PDB entry 5MPD | electron microscopy, 4.10 A resolution (low resolution: residue-level contacts below are approximate; hydrogen-bond / salt-bridge calls are withheld) | chains V and U of the 13 polymer chains in the assembly

# Chain V
Name: Ubiquitin carboxyl-terminal hydrolase RPN11
Source organism: Saccharomyces cerevisiae (strain ATCC 204508 / S288c)
Notes: EC 3.4.19.12
UniProtKB: P43588 (RPN11_YEAST); residue numbers follow UniProt; this construct covers 1-306
Chain sequence (306 residues; row label = number of the first residue in the row):
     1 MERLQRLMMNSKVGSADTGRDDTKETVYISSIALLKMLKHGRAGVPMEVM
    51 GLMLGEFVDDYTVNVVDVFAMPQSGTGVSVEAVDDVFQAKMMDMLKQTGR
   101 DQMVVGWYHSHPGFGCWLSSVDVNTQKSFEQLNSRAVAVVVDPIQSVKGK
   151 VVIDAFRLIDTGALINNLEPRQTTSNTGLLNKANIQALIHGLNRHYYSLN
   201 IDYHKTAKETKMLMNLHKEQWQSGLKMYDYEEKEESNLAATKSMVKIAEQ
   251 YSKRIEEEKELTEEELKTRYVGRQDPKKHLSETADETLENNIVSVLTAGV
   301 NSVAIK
Unresolved in the structure: 1-17

# Chain U
Name: 26S proteasome regulatory subunit RPN8
Source organism: Saccharomyces cerevisiae (strain ATCC 204508 / S288c)
UniProtKB: Q08723 (RPN8_YEAST); residue numbers follow UniProt; this construct covers 1-338
Chain sequence (338 residues; each row starts with the number of its first residue):
     1 MSLQHEKVTIAPLVLLSALDHYERTQTKENKRCVGVILGDANSSTIRVTN
    51 SFALPFEEDEKNSDVWFLDHNYIENMNEMCKKINAKEKLIGWYHSGPKLR
   101 ASDLKINELFKKYTQNNPLLLIVDVKQQGVGLPTDAYVAIEQVKDDGTST
   151 EKTFLHLPCTIEAEEAEEIGVEHLLRDVRDQAAGGLSIRLTNQLKSLKGL
   201 QSKLKDVVEYLDKVINKELPINHTILGKLQDVFNLLPNLGTPDDDEIDVE
   251 NHDRINISNNLQKALTVKTNDELMVIYISNLVRSIIAFDDLIENKIQNKK
   301 IQEQRVKDKQSKVSDDSESESGDKEATAPLIQRKNKKN
Unresolved in the structure: 299-338

# Interface between chain V and chain U
Pairs across the interface - 101 pairs, chain V then chain U:
  Ile32(V) with Leu13(U); Leu16(U); Asp20(U)
  Leu34(V) with Leu174(U)
  Leu35(V) with Leu16(U); Glu167(U)
  Lys36(V) with Leu13(U); Phe52(U)
  Leu38(V) with Ala166(U); Gly170(U)
  Lys39(V) with Leu13(U); Thr49(U); Glu164(U); Glu167(U)
  Arg42(V) with Glu164(U); Glu165(U); Ala166(U)
  Asp67(V) with Arg24(U)
  Ala70(V) with Ile83(U)
  Pro72(V) with Ile83(U)
  Phe87(V) with Met79(U)
  Met91(V) with Met79(U)
  Met94(V) with Tyr72(U); Asn75(U)
  Gln97(V) with Pro55(U)
  Thr98(V) with Arg24(U); Thr25(U); Ala53(U); Tyr72(U)
  Arg100(V) with Arg24(U); Phe52(U)
  Gly149(V) with Ile169(U)
  Lys150(V) with His173(U)
  Tyr203(V) with His173(U)
  Lys205(V) with Leu174(U)
  Lys208(V) with Leu19(U); Glu23(U); Gln127(U)
  Glu209(V) with Leu16(U)
  Lys211(V) with Gln127(U)
  Met212(V) with Leu15(U); Leu19(U); Val123(U); Pro133(U)
  Leu213(V) with Pro12(U); Leu174(U)
  Met214(V) with Asp177(U); Asp180(U); Gln181(U)
  Asn215(V) with Val130(U); Gly131(U); Leu132(U)
  Leu216(V) with Leu132(U); Ile161(U)
  His217(V) with Gly131(U)
  Lys218(V) with Leu132(U); Thr134(U); Asp135(U); His156(U); Cys159(U)
  Glu219(V) with Pro158(U); Cys159(U)
  Gln220(V) with Gln181(U); Asn192(U); Ser196(U)
  Trp221(V) with Ser196(U); Lys203(U)
  Gly224(V) with Gln193(U); Ser196(U)
  Leu225(V) with Gln193(U); Ser196(U)
  Lys233(V) with Arg254(U)
  Glu234(V) with Glu250(U)
  Thr241(V) with Ile257(U)
  Tyr251(V) with Lys268(U); Asp271(U)
  Arg254(V) with Asp271(U)
  Lys277(V) with Glu272(U)
  Ala284(V) with Leu261(U)
  Thr287(V) with Leu261(U)
  Leu288(V) with Ser258(U); Leu261(U); Gln262(U)
  Glu289(V) with Leu186(U); Arg189(U)
  Asn290(V) with Arg189(U)
  Asn291(V) with Ile257(U); Ser258(U); Leu261(U)
  Ile292(V) with Leu186(U)
  Val293(V) with Leu186(U); Arg189(U)
  Ser294(V) with Arg254(U)
  Val295(V) with Asn251(U); Arg254(U)
  Leu296(V) with Leu190(U)
  Thr297(V) with Gln193(U)
  Ala298(V) with Arg254(U)
  Val300(V) with Leu197(U)
  Lys306(V) with Pro237(U); Asn238(U)
Interface residues without a listed pair, chain V (69 interface residues in all): Ser31, Ala43, Met71, Lys90, Leu95, Val151, Thr210, Tyr230, Asn237, Met244, Leu280, Ser281, Ile305
Interface residues without a listed pair, chain U (75 interface residues in all): Ser17, His21, Met76, Asn84, Lys86, Asp124, Gly129, Leu175, Arg179, Gly185, Leu200, Leu236, Leu239, Ala264, Leu265

# Summary
69 residues of chain V face 75 of chain U across their interface.
Here chain V is Ubiquitin carboxyl-terminal hydrolase RPN11 and chain U is 26S proteasome regulatory subunit
RPN8, both from Saccharomyces cerevisiae (strain ATCC 204508 / S288c). Entry 5MPD (26S proteasome in presence
of ATP (s1)) was determined by electron microscopy (same publication as 5MP9, 5MPA, 5MPB, 5MPC and 5MPE).
